Entry 3S15 (X-ray diffraction, 3.30 A resolution); this record covers chains A and I of the 12 polymer chains in the assembly.

Chain A:
Protein: DNA-directed RNA polymerase II subunit RPB1
Organism: Saccharomyces cerevisiae
Notes: EC 2.7.7.6
UniProtKB: P04050 (RPB1_YEAST); residue numbers follow UniProt; this construct covers 1-1733
Sequence (1733 residues; row label = number of the first residue in the row):
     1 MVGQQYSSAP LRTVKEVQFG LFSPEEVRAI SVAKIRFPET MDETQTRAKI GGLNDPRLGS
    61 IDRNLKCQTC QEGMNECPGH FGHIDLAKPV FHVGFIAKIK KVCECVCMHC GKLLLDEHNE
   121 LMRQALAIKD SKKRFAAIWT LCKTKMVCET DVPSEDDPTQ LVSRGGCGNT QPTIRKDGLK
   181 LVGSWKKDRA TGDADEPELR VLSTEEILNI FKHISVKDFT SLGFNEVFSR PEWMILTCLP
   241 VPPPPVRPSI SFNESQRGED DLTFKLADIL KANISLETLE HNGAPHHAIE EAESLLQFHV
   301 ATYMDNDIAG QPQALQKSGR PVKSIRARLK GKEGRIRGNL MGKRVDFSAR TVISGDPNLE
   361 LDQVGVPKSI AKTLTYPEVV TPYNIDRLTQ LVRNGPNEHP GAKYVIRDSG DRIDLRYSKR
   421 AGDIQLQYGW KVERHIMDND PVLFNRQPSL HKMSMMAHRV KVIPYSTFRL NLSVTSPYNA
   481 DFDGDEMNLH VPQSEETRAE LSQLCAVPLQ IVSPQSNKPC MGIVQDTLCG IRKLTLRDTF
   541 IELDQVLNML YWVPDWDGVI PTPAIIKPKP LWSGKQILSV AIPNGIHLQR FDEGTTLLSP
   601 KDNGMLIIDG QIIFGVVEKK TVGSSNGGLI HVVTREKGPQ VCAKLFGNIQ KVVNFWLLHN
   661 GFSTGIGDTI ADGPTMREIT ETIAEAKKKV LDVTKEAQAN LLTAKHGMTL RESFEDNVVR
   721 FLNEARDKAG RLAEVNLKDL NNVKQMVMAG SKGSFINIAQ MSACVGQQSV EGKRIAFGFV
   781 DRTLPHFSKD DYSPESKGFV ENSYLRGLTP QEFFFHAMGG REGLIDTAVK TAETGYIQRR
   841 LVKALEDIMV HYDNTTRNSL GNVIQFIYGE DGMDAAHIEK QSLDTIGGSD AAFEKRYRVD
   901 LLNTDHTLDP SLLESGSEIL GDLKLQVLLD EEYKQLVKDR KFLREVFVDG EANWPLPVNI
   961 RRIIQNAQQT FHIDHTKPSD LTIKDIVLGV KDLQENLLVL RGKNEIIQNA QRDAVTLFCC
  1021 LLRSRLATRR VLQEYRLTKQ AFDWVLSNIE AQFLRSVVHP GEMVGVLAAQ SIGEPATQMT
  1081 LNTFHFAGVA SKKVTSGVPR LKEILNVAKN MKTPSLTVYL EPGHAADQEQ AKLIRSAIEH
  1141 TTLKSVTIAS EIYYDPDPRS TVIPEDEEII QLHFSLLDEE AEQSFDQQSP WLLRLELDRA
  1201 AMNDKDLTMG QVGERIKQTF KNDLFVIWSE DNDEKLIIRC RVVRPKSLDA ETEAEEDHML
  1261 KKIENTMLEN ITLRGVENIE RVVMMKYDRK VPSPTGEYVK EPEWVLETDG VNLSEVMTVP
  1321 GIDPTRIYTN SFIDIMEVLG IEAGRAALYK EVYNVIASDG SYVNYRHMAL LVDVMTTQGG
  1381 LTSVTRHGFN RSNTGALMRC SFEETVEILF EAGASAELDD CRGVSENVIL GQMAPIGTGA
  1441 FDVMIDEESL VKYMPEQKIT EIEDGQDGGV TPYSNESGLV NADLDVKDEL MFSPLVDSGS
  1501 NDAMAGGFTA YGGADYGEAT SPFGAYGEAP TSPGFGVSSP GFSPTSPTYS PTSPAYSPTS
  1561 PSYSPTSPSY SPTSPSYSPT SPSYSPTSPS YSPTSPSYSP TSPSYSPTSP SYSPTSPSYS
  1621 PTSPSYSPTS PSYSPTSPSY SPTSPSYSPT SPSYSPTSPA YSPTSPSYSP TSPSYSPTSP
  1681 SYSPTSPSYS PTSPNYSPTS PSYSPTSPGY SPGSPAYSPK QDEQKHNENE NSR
Unresolved in the structure: 1-2, 155-160, 187-198, 1177-1186, 1244-1253, 1446-1733
Ion coordination: Zn2+ site 1: C67, C70, C77, H80; Zn2+ site 2: C107, C110, C148, C167; Mg2+: D481, D483, D485 (shared with 1 residue of chain R)
Swiss-Prot annotation at these positions:
  - region: P248 to D260 (Lid loop), N306 to K323 (Rudder loop), P810 to E822 (Bridging helix)
  - binding site (Zn(2+)): C67, C70, C77, H80, C107, C110, C148, C167
  - binding site (Mg(2+)): D481, D483, D485
  - modified residue: T1471 (Phosphothreonine)
  - cross-link (Glycyl lysine isopeptide (Lys-Gly)): K695 (interchain with G-Cter in ubiquitin), K1246 (interchain with G-Cter in ubiquitin), K1350 (interchain with G-Cter in ubiquitin)
  - natural variant: S1653 to P1659 (deletion: In strain: A364A)
  - mutagenesis: K1246 (K1246R: Impairs ubiquitination during transcription stress)

Chain I:
Protein: DNA-directed RNA polymerase II subunit RPB9
Organism: Saccharomyces cerevisiae
UniProtKB: P27999 (RPB9_YEAST); numbering as in UniProt (aligned over 1-122)
Sequence (122 residues; each row starts with the number of its first residue):
     1 MTTFRFCRDC NNMLYPREDK ENNRLLFECR TCSYVEEAGS PLVYRHELIT NIGETAGVVQ
    61 DIGSDPTLPR SDRECPKCHS RENVFFQSQQ RRKDTSMVLF FVCLSCSHIF TSDQKNKRTQ
   121 FS
Unresolved in the structure: 1, 121-122
Ion coordination: Zn2+ site 1: C7, C10, C29, C32; Zn2+ site 2: C75, C78, C103, C106
Swiss-Prot annotation at these positions:
  - zinc finger: C7 to C32 (C4-type), S71 to T111 (TFIIS-type)
  - binding site (Zn(2+)): C7, C10, C29, C32, C75, C78, C103, C106
  - modified residue: S40 (Phosphoserine)

How chain A and chain I interact:
Pairs across the interface (75; chain A residue first):
  A697(A) - M97(I)  hydrophobic
  Q698(A) - M97(I)
  Q698(A) - V98(I)
  Q698(A) - L99(I)
  Q698(A) - S112(I)  hydrogen bond (backbone-side chain)
  A699(A) - S112(I)
  A699(A) - D113(I)
  A699(A) - Q114(I)  hydrogen bond (backbone-backbone)
  A699(A) - K115(I)
  N700(A) - S96(I)
  N700(A) - V98(I)
  N700(A) - D113(I)  hydrogen bond
  N700(A) - K115(I)
  N700(A) - N116(I)  hydrogen bond
  L701(A) - Q114(I)
  L701(A) - K115(I)
  L702(A) - K115(I)
  T709(A) - K93(I)
  R711(A) - Q87(I)  hydrogen bond
  R711(A) - K93(I)
  R711(A) - T95(I)  hydrogen bond (side chain-backbone)
  R711(A) - S96(I)  hydrogen bond (side chain-backbone)
  R711(A) - M97(I)
  F714(A) - M97(I)  hydrophobic
  D781(A) - Q89(I)
  D781(A) - R91(I)  salt bridge
  R782(A) - T67(I)
  S788(A) - T67(I)
  S788(A) - L68(I)
  S788(A) - P69(I)
  K789(A) - D65(I)  salt bridge
  K789(A) - T67(I)  hydrogen bond (backbone-backbone)
  K789(A) - P69(I)
  D790(A) - F86(I)
  D790(A) - Q87(I)  hydrogen bond (side chain-backbone)
  D790(A) - R91(I)  salt bridge
  Y792(A) - Q87(I)  hydrogen bond
  Y792(A) - M97(I)  hydrophobic
  K1144(A) - L48(I)
  T1147(A) - L48(I)
  T1147(A) - I49(I)
  I1148(A) - E47(I)
  I1148(A) - L48(I)  hydrogen bond (backbone-backbone)
  I1148(A) - I49(I)  hydrogen bond (backbone-backbone)
  A1149(A) - R45(I)
  A1149(A) - E47(I)
  A1149(A) - L48(I)  hydrophobic
  S1150(A) - Y44(I)
  S1150(A) - R45(I)
  S1150(A) - H46(I)  hydrogen bond (backbone-backbone)
  E1151(A) - L42(I)
  E1151(A) - Y44(I)
  E1151(A) - R45(I)  salt bridge
  I1152(A) - L42(I)
  I1152(A) - V43(I)  hydrogen bond (backbone-backbone)
  I1152(A) - Y44(I)  hydrogen bond (backbone-backbone)
  Y1153(A) - P41(I)
  Y1153(A) - L42(I)
  Y1154(A) - E18(I)  hydrogen bond
  Y1154(A) - N23(I)  hydrogen bond (side chain-backbone)
  Y1154(A) - R24(I)
  Y1154(A) - L25(I)  hydrophobic
  Y1154(A) - P41(I)  hydrogen bond (backbone-backbone)
  P1156(A) - N23(I)
  V1162(A) - P41(I)  hydrophobic
  P1190(A) - E18(I)
  W1191(A) - E18(I)
  W1191(A) - L25(I)  hydrophobic
  W1191(A) - V43(I)  hydrophobic
  A1254(A) - K20(I)
  D1257(A) - V43(I)
  K1261(A) - Y44(I)
  E1264(A) - Y44(I)
  E1264(A) - H46(I)
  L1268(A) - L48(I)  hydrophobic
Interface residues without a listed pair, chain A (36 interface residues in all): T703, L710, D1198
Interface residues without a listed pair, chain I (36 interface residues in all): P16, P66, D94

Overview:
Chain A and chain I each contribute 36 residues to their interface; the contacts include 18 hydrogen bonds and
4 salt bridges. Polar contacts include D781(A)-R91(I), K789(A)-D65(I) and D790(A)-R91(I).
Here chain A is DNA-directed RNA polymerase II subunit RPB1 and chain I is DNA-directed RNA polymerase II
subunit RPB9, both from Saccharomyces cerevisiae. Entry 3S15 (RNA Polymerase II Initiation Complex with a 7-nt
RNA) was determined by X-ray diffraction (same publication as 3RZD, 3RZO, 3S14, 3S16, 3S17, 3S1M and 5 further
entries).
